Entry 9PD1 (electron microscopy, 4.50 A resolution (low resolution: residue-level contacts below are approximate; hydrogen-bond / salt-bridge calls are withheld)); this record covers chains A and B of the 14 polymer chains in the assembly.

Chain A (and B):
Molecule: Vesicle-fusing ATPase
From: Cricetulus griseus
Notes: EC 3.6.4.6; chain B of this document is another copy of the same molecule, construct and numbering; everything in this record applies to it too
UniProtKB: P18708 (NSF_CRIGR); numbering as in UniProt (aligned over 1-744)
Chain sequence (747 residues; row label = number of the first residue in the row; numbers below 1 keep their minus sign (Gly-2 is residue -2)):
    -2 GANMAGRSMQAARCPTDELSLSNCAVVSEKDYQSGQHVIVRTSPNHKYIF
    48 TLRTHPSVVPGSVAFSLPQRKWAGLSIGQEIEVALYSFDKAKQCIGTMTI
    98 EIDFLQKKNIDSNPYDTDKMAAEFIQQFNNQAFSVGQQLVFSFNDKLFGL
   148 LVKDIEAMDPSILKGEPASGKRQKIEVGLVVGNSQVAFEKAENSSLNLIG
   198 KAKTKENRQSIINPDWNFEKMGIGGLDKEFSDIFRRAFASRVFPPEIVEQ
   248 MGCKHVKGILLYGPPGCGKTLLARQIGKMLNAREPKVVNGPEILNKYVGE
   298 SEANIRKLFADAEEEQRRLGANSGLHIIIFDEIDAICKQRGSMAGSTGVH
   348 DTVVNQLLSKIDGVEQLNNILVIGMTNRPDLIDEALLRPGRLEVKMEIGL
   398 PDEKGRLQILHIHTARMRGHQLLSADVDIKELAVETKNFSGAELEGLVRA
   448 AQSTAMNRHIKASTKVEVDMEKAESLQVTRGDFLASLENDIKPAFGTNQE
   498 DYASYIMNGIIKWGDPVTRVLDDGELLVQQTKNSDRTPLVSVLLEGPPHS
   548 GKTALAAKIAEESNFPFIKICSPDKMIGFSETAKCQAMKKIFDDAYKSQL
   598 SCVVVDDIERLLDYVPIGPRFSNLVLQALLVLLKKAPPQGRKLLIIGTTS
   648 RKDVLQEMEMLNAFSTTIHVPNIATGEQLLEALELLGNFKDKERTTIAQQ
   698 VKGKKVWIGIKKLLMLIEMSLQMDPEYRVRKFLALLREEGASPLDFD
Disordered / not traced: -2 to 206, 337-345, 741-744 (chain B: -2 to 206, 339-342, 741-744)
Construct notes: expression tag (-2 to 0)
Small-molecule neighbours:
  - ADP (adenosine-5'-diphosphate): Gly219, Ile220, Gly221, Gly222, Pro261, Pro262, Gly263, Cys264, Gly265, Lys266, Thr267, Leu268, Met372, Ile406, His410, Gly438, Ala439, Glu442
  - ATP (adenosine-5'-triphosphate): Ile503, Met504, Asn505, Gly506, Ile507, Ile508, Lys509, Trp510, Val514, Pro545, His546, Gly548, Lys549, Thr550, Ala551, Leu552, Ser647, Ile707, Lys708
Swiss-Prot annotation at these positions:
  - binding site (ATP): Asn505 to Trp510, Pro545 to Leu552
  - binding site (Mg(2+)): Thr550
  - modified residue: Lys105 (N6-acetyllysine), Ser207 (Phosphoserine), Tyr259 (Phosphotyrosine), Ser569 (Phosphoserine)
Reported in the primary citation:
  - post-translational modification sites: Ser207 (citing earlier work)

Chain A / chain B interface:
Contacting residue pairs (50; chain A residue first):
  Pro211(A) - Thr461(B)
  Pro211(A) - Lys462(B)
  Asp212(A) - Lys462(B)
  Arg232(A) - Asn454(B)
  Ala236(A) - Ile457(B)
  Phe240(A) - Met453(B)
  Ile244(A) - Glu471(B)
  Gln247(A) - Met414(B)
  Met248(A) - Met414(B)
  Met248(A) - Leu419(B)
  Cys250(A) - Gln449(B)
  Lys293(A) - Lys293(B)
  Tyr294(A) - Lys293(B)
  Val295(A) - Asn292(B)
  Val295(A) - Lys293(B)
  Glu297(A) - Asn292(B)
  Glu297(A) - Lys293(B)
  Gln336(A) - Phe576(B)
  Thr349(A) - Pro288(B)
  Gln353(A) - Asn286(B)
  Ser356(A) - Asn286(B)
  Ser356(A) - Asp328(B)
  Val361(A) - Arg271(B)
  Val361(A) - Val284(B)
  Gln363(A) - Arg271(B)
  Pro386(A) - Ala439(B)
  Leu523(A) - Met720(B)
  Gln526(A) - Gln719(B)
  Gln527(A) - Glu715(B)
  Gln527(A) - Met716(B)
  Gln527(A) - Gln719(B)
  Ser531(A) - Glu715(B)
  Asp532(A) - Glu715(B)
  Arg533(A) - Asn505(B)
  Arg533(A) - Ile714(B)
  Arg533(A) - Glu715(B)
  Thr534(A) - Glu715(B)
  Cys582(A) - Gly575(B)
  Lys586(A) - Ile574(B)
  Phe618(A) - Arg617(B)
  Asn620(A) - Asp610(B)
  Asn620(A) - Arg617(B)
  Gln624(A) - Arg607(B)
  Gln624(A) - Asp610(B)
  Leu627(A) - Arg607(B)
  Val628(A) - Ile574(B)
  Lys632(A) - Asp571(B)
  Glu654(A) - Pro613(B)
  Glu654(A) - Ile614(B)
  Glu656(A) - Pro613(B)
Interface residues without a listed pair, chain A (50 interface residues in all): Ser228, Gly249, Lys251, Glu299, Asn352, Gly360, Pro616, Leu621, Leu623, Leu629, Met655, Asn659, Ser662
Interface residues without a listed pair, chain B (48 interface residues in all): Thr267, Glu289, Arg413, His417, Glu440, Arg446, Lys458, Glu464, Pro545, His546, Pro570, Tyr611, Val612, Leu683, Leu711, Met712

Summary:
The interface between chain A and chain B involves 50 residues on one side and 48 on the other. Bound to chain
A: ADP and ATP. From UniProt: 14 ATP-binding residues and Mg2+-binding residue Thr550(A) on chain A. The paper
reports a modification site at Ser207(A).
Chain A and chain B are both Vesicle-fusing ATPase (Cricetulus griseus); the structure, 22bin20S complex
(NSF-alphaSNAP-2:2 syntaxin-1a:SNAP-25), hydrolyzing, class 20, was determined by electron microscopy together
with 9OJR, 9OJU, 9OJZ, 9OK3, 9OK5, 9OKC and 17 further entries from the same study.
